1P5R - chains A and B; structure by X-ray diffraction, 2.50 A resolution.

# Chain A (and B)
Name: Formyl-coenzyme A transferase
Source organism: Oxalobacter formigenes
Notes: EC 2.8.3.-; chain B of this document is another copy of the same molecule, construct and numbering; everything in this record applies to it too
UniProt: O06644 (FCTA_OXAFO); residues 1-428 here correspond to UniProt positions 0-427 (UniProt number = residue number - 1)
Sequence (428 residues; each row starts with the number of its first residue):
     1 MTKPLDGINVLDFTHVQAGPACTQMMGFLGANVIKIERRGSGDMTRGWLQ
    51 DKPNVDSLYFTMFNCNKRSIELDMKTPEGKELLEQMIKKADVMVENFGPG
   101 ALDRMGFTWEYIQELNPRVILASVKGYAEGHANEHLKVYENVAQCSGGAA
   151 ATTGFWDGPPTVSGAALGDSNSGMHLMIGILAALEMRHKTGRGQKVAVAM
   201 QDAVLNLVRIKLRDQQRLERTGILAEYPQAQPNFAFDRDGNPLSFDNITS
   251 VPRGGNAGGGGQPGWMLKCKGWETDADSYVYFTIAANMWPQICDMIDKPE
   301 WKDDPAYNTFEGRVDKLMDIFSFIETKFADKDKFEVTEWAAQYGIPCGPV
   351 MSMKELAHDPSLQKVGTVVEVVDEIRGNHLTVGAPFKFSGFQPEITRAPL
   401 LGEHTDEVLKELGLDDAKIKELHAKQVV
Disordered / not traced: 1
Residues lining bound ligands: coenzyme A (COA): His15, Val16, Gln17, Ala18, Glu37, Arg38, Leu72, Asp73, Met74, Lys75, Asn96, Phe97, Ala101, Arg104, Met105, Val124, Lys137, Val138, Tyr139, Asp169, Met200
What the authors report for this chain:
  - binding site for coenzyme A: His15, Val16, Gln17, Ala18, Arg38, Leu72 to Lys75, Asn96, Ala101, Arg104, Met105, Gly126, Leu136, Lys137, Val138, Tyr139, Asp169
  - catalytic residues: Tyr59, Asp169 (proposed by the authors, not directly observed)
  - conformationally variable residues (loop rearrangement, side-chain flip): Trp48, Gly258 to Gly261

# Interface between chain A and chain B
Pairs across the interface (281; chain A residue first):
  Thr2(A) - Met186(B)
  Lys3(A) - Lys189(B)  hydrogen bond (backbone-side chain)
  Pro4(A) - Ala182(B)
  Pro4(A) - Glu185(B)
  Pro4(A) - Met186(B)  hydrophobic
  Asp6(A) - Lys189(B)  hydrogen bond (backbone-side chain)
  Gln17(A) - Ile210(B)
  Gln17(A) - Gly260(B)
  Gln24(A) - Arg209(B)
  Met25(A) - Asn206(B)
  Met25(A) - Arg209(B)
  Leu29(A) - Ala182(B)  hydrophobic
  Met44(A) - Gln262(B)
  Trp48(A) - Gly261(B)
  Trp48(A) - Gln262(B)
  Leu49(A) - Arg213(B)
  Leu49(A) - Arg217(B)
  Leu49(A) - Glu226(B)
  Asp51(A) - Arg220(B)  salt bridge
  Asp51(A) - Thr221(B)
  Leu58(A) - Arg213(B)
  Leu58(A) - Gln216(B)
  Leu58(A) - Arg217(B)
  Tyr59(A) - Arg213(B)
  Tyr59(A) - Gly260(B)  hydrogen bond (side chain-backbone)
  Met62(A) - Arg209(B)  hydrogen bond (backbone-side chain)
  Met62(A) - Leu212(B)  hydrophobic
  Met62(A) - Arg213(B)
  Met62(A) - Gln216(B)  hydrogen bond
  Phe63(A) - Arg209(B)
  Glu129(A) - Val365(B)
  Gly130(A) - Val365(B)
  His131(A) - Asp359(B)  salt bridge
  His131(A) - Ser361(B)
  His131(A) - Leu362(B)
  Ala132(A) - Ser361(B)
  Tyr139(A) - Pro346(B)  hydrophobic
  Asn141(A) - Ala257(B)  hydrogen bond (side chain-backbone)
  Asn141(A) - Gly258(B)  hydrogen bond (side chain-backbone)
  Asn141(A) - Tyr281(B)  hydrogen bond
  Val142(A) - Pro346(B)
  Cys145(A) - Met266(B)  hydrophobic
  Cys145(A) - Tyr281(B)  hydrophobic
  Cys145(A) - Pro349(B)
  Cys145(A) - Val350(B)
  Cys145(A) - Met351(B)  hydrogen bond (backbone-backbone)
  Ser146(A) - Met351(B)
  Ser146(A) - Leu356(B)
  Gly147(A) - Leu356(B)
  Gly148(A) - Met351(B)
  Gly148(A) - Met353(B)
  Gly148(A) - Leu356(B)
  Ala151(A) - Asp277(B)
  Ala151(A) - Val350(B)  hydrophobic
  Ala151(A) - Met351(B)
  Thr152(A) - Gly164(B)
  Thr152(A) - Met353(B)
  Thr153(A) - Val162(B)
  Thr153(A) - Ser163(B)
  Thr153(A) - Gly164(B)  hydrogen bond (side chain-backbone)
  Pro159(A) - Tyr279(B)  hydrophobic
  Pro160(A) - Asn256(B)  hydrogen bond (backbone-side chain)
  Pro160(A) - Met266(B)
  Pro160(A) - Ala276(B)
  Pro160(A) - Tyr279(B)
  Pro160(A) - Val350(B)  hydrophobic
  Thr161(A) - Asn256(B)
  Val162(A) - Thr153(B)
  Val162(A) - Gly255(B)
  Val162(A) - Asn256(B)  hydrogen bond (backbone-side chain)
  Val162(A) - Ala257(B)
  Val162(A) - Met266(B)  hydrophobic
  Ser163(A) - Thr153(B)
  Ser163(A) - Ser163(B)
  Gly164(A) - Thr152(B)
  Gly164(A) - Thr153(B)  hydrogen bond (backbone-side chain)
  Gly164(A) - Ile210(B)
  Gly164(A) - Lys211(B)
  Ala165(A) - Leu167(B)  hydrophobic
  Ala165(A) - Leu207(B)
  Ala166(A) - Leu207(B)  hydrogen bond (backbone-backbone)
  Leu167(A) - Ser163(B)
  Leu167(A) - Ala165(B)  hydrophobic
  Leu167(A) - Leu167(B)  hydrophobic
  Asp169(A) - Gly260(B)
  Ser170(A) - Leu207(B)
  Asn171(A) - Leu207(B)
  Met174(A) - His175(B)
  Met174(A) - Ile178(B)
  Met174(A) - Asn206(B)
  His175(A) - Met174(B)
  His175(A) - Pro385(B)
  His175(A) - Phe386(B)
  Met177(A) - Ile178(B)  hydrophobic
  Ile178(A) - Met174(B)
  Ile178(A) - Met177(B)  hydrophobic
  Ile178(A) - Ile178(B)  hydrophobic
  Ile178(A) - Leu181(B)
  Ile178(A) - Phe386(B)  hydrophobic
  Gly179(A) - Phe388(B)
  Leu181(A) - Ile178(B)
  Leu181(A) - Leu181(B)  hydrophobic
  Ala182(A) - Pro4(B)
  Ala182(A) - Phe388(B)  hydrophobic
  Leu184(A) - Glu185(B)
  Glu185(A) - Pro4(B)
  Glu185(A) - His188(B)  salt bridge
  Met186(A) - Pro4(B)  hydrophobic
  Met186(A) - Phe388(B)  hydrophobic
  His188(A) - Glu185(B)
  His188(A) - His188(B)
  Lys189(A) - Lys3(B)  hydrogen bond (side chain-backbone)
  Lys189(A) - Pro4(B)  hydrogen bond (side chain-backbone)
  Lys189(A) - Asp6(B)  hydrogen bond (side chain-backbone)
  Gln194(A) - Phe388(B)
  Gln194(A) - Ser389(B)
  Gln194(A) - Gly390(B)  hydrogen bond (side chain-backbone)
  Lys195(A) - Lys387(B)
  Lys195(A) - Phe388(B)
  Lys195(A) - Ser389(B)  hydrogen bond (backbone-backbone)
  Val196(A) - Lys387(B)
  Val196(A) - Phe388(B)  hydrophobic
  Ala197(A) - Pro385(B)
  Ala197(A) - Phe386(B)
  Ala197(A) - Lys387(B)  hydrogen bond (backbone-backbone)
  Val198(A) - Pro385(B)
  Val198(A) - Phe386(B)  hydrophobic
  Gln201(A) - Leu362(B)
  Asp202(A) - Thr367(B)  hydrogen bond
  Asp202(A) - Pro385(B)
  Asp202(A) - Lys387(B)
  Leu205(A) - Thr367(B)
  Leu205(A) - Val368(B)  hydrophobic
  Leu205(A) - Val382(B)
  Asn206(A) - Met25(B)
  Asn206(A) - Met174(B)
  Leu207(A) - Ala165(B)
  Leu207(A) - Ala166(B)  hydrogen bond (backbone-backbone)
  Leu207(A) - Asn171(B)
  Val208(A) - Met353(B)  hydrophobic
  Arg209(A) - Gln24(B)
  Arg209(A) - Met25(B)
  Arg209(A) - Met62(B)  hydrogen bond (side chain-backbone)
  Arg209(A) - Phe63(B)
  Arg209(A) - Thr381(B)  hydrogen bond
  Arg209(A) - Val382(B)  hydrogen bond (side chain-backbone)
  Arg209(A) - Gly383(B)
  Ile210(A) - Tyr59(B)  hydrophobic
  Ile210(A) - Gly164(B)
  Lys211(A) - Gly164(B)
  Lys211(A) - Met353(B)
  Leu212(A) - Met62(B)  hydrophobic
  Leu212(A) - Met353(B)
  Leu212(A) - Ala357(B)  hydrophobic
  Leu212(A) - Thr381(B)
  Leu212(A) - Val382(B)  hydrophobic
  Arg213(A) - Leu58(B)
  Arg213(A) - Tyr59(B)
  Arg213(A) - Met62(B)
  Gln215(A) - Met353(B)
  Gln215(A) - Lys354(B)
  Gln216(A) - Leu58(B)
  Gln216(A) - Met62(B)
  Gln216(A) - His379(B)
  Gln216(A) - Leu380(B)  hydrogen bond (side chain-backbone)
  Arg217(A) - Leu49(B)
  Arg217(A) - Leu58(B)
  Glu219(A) - His358(B)  salt bridge
  Arg220(A) - Asp51(B)  salt bridge
  Arg220(A) - Leu58(B)
  Arg220(A) - Asn378(B)  hydrogen bond (side chain-backbone)
  Arg220(A) - His379(B)
  Thr221(A) - Asp51(B)
  Glu226(A) - Leu49(B)
  Arg238(A) - Lys268(B)
  Arg238(A) - Trp272(B)
  Arg238(A) - Tyr279(B)  hydrogen bond
  Thr249(A) - Lys354(B)  hydrogen bond
  Ser250(A) - Ser352(B)
  Ser250(A) - Met353(B)  hydrogen bond (side chain-backbone)
  Ser250(A) - Lys354(B)  hydrogen bond (side chain-backbone)
  Val251(A) - Met353(B)  hydrophobic
  Arg253(A) - Ala276(B)  hydrogen bond (side chain-backbone)
  Arg253(A) - Asp277(B)  salt bridge
  Gly255(A) - Val162(B)
  Asn256(A) - Pro160(B)  hydrogen bond (side chain-backbone)
  Asn256(A) - Thr161(B)
  Asn256(A) - Val162(B)  hydrogen bond (side chain-backbone)
  Ala257(A) - Asn141(B)  hydrogen bond (backbone-side chain)
  Gly258(A) - Asn141(B)  hydrogen bond (backbone-side chain)
  Gly260(A) - Gln17(B)
  Gly260(A) - Trp48(B)
  Gly260(A) - Tyr59(B)  hydrogen bond (backbone-side chain)
  Gly261(A) - Trp48(B)
  Gly261(A) - Glu140(B)
  Gln262(A) - Met44(B)
  Gln262(A) - Trp48(B)
  Gln262(A) - Tyr139(B)
  Met266(A) - Cys145(B)  hydrophobic
  Met266(A) - Pro160(B)
  Met266(A) - Val162(B)  hydrophobic
  Trp272(A) - Arg238(B)
  Ala276(A) - Pro160(B)
  Ala276(A) - Arg253(B)  hydrogen bond (backbone-side chain)
  Asp277(A) - Ala151(B)
  Asp277(A) - Arg253(B)  salt bridge
  Tyr279(A) - Pro159(B)  hydrophobic
  Tyr279(A) - Pro160(B)
  Tyr281(A) - Asn141(B)  hydrogen bond
  Tyr281(A) - Cys145(B)  hydrophobic
  Pro346(A) - Tyr139(B)  hydrophobic
  Gly348(A) - Val142(B)
  Pro349(A) - Cys145(B)
  Pro349(A) - Ser146(B)
  Val350(A) - Cys145(B)
  Val350(A) - Ala151(B)  hydrophobic
  Val350(A) - Pro160(B)  hydrophobic
  Met351(A) - Cys145(B)  hydrogen bond (backbone-backbone)
  Met351(A) - Ser146(B)
  Met351(A) - Gly148(B)
  Met351(A) - Ala151(B)
  Ser352(A) - Ser250(B)  hydrogen bond
  Met353(A) - Gly148(B)
  Met353(A) - Thr152(B)
  Met353(A) - Val208(B)  hydrophobic
  Met353(A) - Lys211(B)
  Met353(A) - Gln215(B)
  Met353(A) - Ser250(B)  hydrogen bond (backbone-side chain)
  Met353(A) - Val251(B)  hydrophobic
  Lys354(A) - Gln215(B)  hydrogen bond (backbone-side chain)
  Lys354(A) - Thr249(B)
  Lys354(A) - Ser250(B)  hydrogen bond (backbone-side chain)
  Leu356(A) - Ser146(B)
  Leu356(A) - Gly147(B)
  Leu356(A) - Gly148(B)
  Ala357(A) - Leu212(B)  hydrophobic
  His358(A) - Glu219(B)  salt bridge
  Asp359(A) - His131(B)  salt bridge
  Ser361(A) - His131(B)
  Ser361(A) - Ala132(B)  hydrogen bond (side chain-backbone)
  Leu362(A) - Gln201(B)
  Leu362(A) - Asp202(B)
  Leu362(A) - Leu205(B)  hydrophobic
  Lys364(A) - Gly130(B)  hydrogen bond (side chain-backbone)
  Val365(A) - Ala128(B)  hydrophobic
  Val365(A) - Glu129(B)
  Thr367(A) - Asp202(B)  hydrogen bond
  Thr367(A) - Leu205(B)
  Val368(A) - Leu205(B)  hydrophobic
  Asn378(A) - Arg220(B)  hydrogen bond (backbone-side chain)
  His379(A) - Gln216(B)
  His379(A) - Arg220(B)
  Leu380(A) - Gln216(B)  hydrogen bond (backbone-side chain)
  Thr381(A) - Arg209(B)  hydrogen bond
  Thr381(A) - Leu212(B)
  Val382(A) - Leu205(B)
  Val382(A) - Asn206(B)
  Val382(A) - Arg209(B)  hydrogen bond (backbone-side chain)
  Val382(A) - Leu212(B)  hydrophobic
  Gly383(A) - Arg209(B)
  Pro385(A) - His175(B)
  Pro385(A) - Ala197(B)
  Pro385(A) - Val198(B)
  Pro385(A) - Asp202(B)
  Phe386(A) - His175(B)
  Phe386(A) - Ile178(B)  hydrophobic
  Phe386(A) - Ala197(B)
  Phe386(A) - Val198(B)  hydrophobic
  Lys387(A) - Lys195(B)
  Lys387(A) - Val196(B)
  Lys387(A) - Ala197(B)  hydrogen bond (backbone-backbone)
  Lys387(A) - Asp202(B)
  Phe388(A) - Gly179(B)
  Phe388(A) - Met186(B)  hydrophobic
  Phe388(A) - Gln194(B)
  Phe388(A) - Lys195(B)
  Phe388(A) - Val196(B)  hydrophobic
  Ser389(A) - Trp109(B)
  Ser389(A) - Gln194(B)  hydrogen bond (backbone-side chain)
  Ser389(A) - Lys195(B)  hydrogen bond (side chain-backbone)
  Gly390(A) - Gln194(B)  hydrogen bond (backbone-side chain)
Interface residues without a listed pair, chain A (143 interface residues in all): Leu5, Ile8, Trp109, Ala128, Glu140, Ala149, Ala150, Gly154, Phe155, Ala183, Thr190, Ala199, Ala203, Gly259, Thr283, Phe310, Cys347, Phe391
Interface residues without a listed pair, chain B (141 interface residues in all): Thr2, Leu5, Ile8, Leu29, Lys137, Ala150, Gly154, Phe155, Asp169, Ser170, Ala183, Leu184, Thr190, Ala199, Ala203, Thr283, Phe310, Gly348, Phe391

# Overview
Chain A and chain B form an interface of 143 and 141 residues respectively; the contacts include 55 hydrogen
bonds and 9 salt bridges. Among the polar pairs are Asp51(A)-Arg220(B), His131(A)-Asp359(B) and
Glu185(A)-His188(B). From the paper: catalytic residues Tyr59(A) and Asp169(A); a binding site for coenzyme A
at His15(A), Val16(A) and Gln17(A) among others.
Both chains are Formyl-coenzyme A transferase (Oxalobacter formigenes). Entry 1P5R (Formyl-CoA Transferase in
complex with Coenzyme A) was determined by X-ray diffraction, deposited together with 1P5H.
